PDB entry 6CRI | electron microscopy, 6.80 A resolution (low resolution: residue-level contacts below are approximate; hydrogen-bond / salt-bridge calls are withheld) | chains B and G of the 24 polymer chains in the assembly

== Chain B ==
Name: AP-1 complex subunit beta-1
Organism: Homo sapiens
Reference sequence: Q10567 (AP1B1_HUMAN), isoform Q10567-2; numbering as in UniProt (aligned over 14-583)
Amino-acid sequence (570 residues; each row starts with the number of its first residue):
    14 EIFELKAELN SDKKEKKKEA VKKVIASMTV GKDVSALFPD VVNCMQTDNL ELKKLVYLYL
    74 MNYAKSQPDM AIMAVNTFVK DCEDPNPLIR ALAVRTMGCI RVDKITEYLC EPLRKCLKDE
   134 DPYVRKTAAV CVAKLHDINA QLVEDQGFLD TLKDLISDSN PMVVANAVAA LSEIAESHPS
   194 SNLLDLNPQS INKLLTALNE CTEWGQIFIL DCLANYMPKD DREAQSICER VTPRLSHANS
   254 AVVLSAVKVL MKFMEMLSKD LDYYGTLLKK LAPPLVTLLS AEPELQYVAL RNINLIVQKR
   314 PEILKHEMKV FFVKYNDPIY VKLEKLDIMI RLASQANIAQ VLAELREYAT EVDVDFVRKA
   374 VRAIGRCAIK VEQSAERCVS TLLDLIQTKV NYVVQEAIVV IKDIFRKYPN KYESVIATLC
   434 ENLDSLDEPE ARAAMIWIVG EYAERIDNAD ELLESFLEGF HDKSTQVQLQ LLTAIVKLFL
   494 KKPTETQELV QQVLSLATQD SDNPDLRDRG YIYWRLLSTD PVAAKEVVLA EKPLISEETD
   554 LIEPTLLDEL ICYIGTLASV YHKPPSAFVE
Construct notes: engineered mutation Arg-359 (Lys in Q10567), Lys-476 (Glu in Q10567)
UniProt features mapped onto this chain:
  - modified residue: Lys-318 (N6-acetyllysine), Tyr-574 (3'-nitrotyrosine)
  - natural variant: Cys-144 (C144R: In KIDAR)

== Chain G ==
Name: AP-1 complex subunit gamma-1
Organism: Mus musculus
Reference sequence: P22892 (AP1G1_MOUSE); residue numbers follow UniProt; this construct covers 4-588
Amino-acid sequence (585 residues; each row starts with the number of its first residue):
     4 PIRLRELIRT IRTARTQAEE REMIQKECAA IRSSFREEDN TYRCRNVAKL LYMHMLGYPA
    64 HFGQLECLKL IASQKFTDKR IGYLGAMLLL DERQDVHLLM TNCIKNDLNH STQFVQGLAL
   124 CTLGCMGSSE MCRDLAGEVE KLLKTSNSYL RKKAALCAVH VIRKVPELME MFLPATKNLL
   184 NEKNHGVLHT SVVLLTEMCE RSPDMLAHFR KLVPQLVRIL KNLIMSGYSP EHDVSGISDP
   244 FLQVRILRLL RILGRNDDDS SEAMNDILAQ VATNTETSKN VGNAILYETV LTIMDIKSES
   304 GLRVLAINIL GRFLLNNDKN IRYVALTSLL KTVQTDHNAV QRHRSTIVDC LKDLDVSIKR
   364 RAMELSFALV NGNNIRGMMK ELLYFLDSCE PEFKADCASG IFLAAEKYAP SKRWHIDTIM
   424 RVLTTAGSYV RDDAVPNLIQ LITNSVEMHA YTVQRLYKAI LGDYSQQPLV QVAAWCIGEY
   484 GDLLVSGQCE EEEPIQVTED EVLDILESVL ISNMSTSVTR GYALTAIMKL STRFTCTVNR
   544 IKKVVSIYGS SIDVELQQRA VEYNALFKKY DHMRSALLER MPVME

== Chain B / chain G interface ==
Residue-residue contacts - 67 pairs, chain B then chain G:
  Lys-415(B) with Val-557(G)
  Arg-419(B) with Ser-554(G); Ile-555(G); Asp-556(G); Val-557(G); Gln-560(G)
  Trp-450(B) with Val-557(G); Gln-561(G)
  Leu-482(B) with Glu-558(G); Arg-562(G)
  Gln-483(B) with Glu-558(G)
  Lys-490(B) with Gln-561(G); Glu-565(G)
  Gln-512(B) with Met-587(G)
  Ser-514(B) with Met-587(G)
  Asp-515(B) with Pro-439(G); Asn-440(G)
  Pro-517(B) with Pro-439(G); Ile-442(G); Tyr-525(G)
  Asp-518(B) with Gly-524(G); Tyr-525(G); Thr-528(G); Arg-562(G)
  Arg-520(B) with Gln-443(G); Met-584(G); Pro-585(G)
  Asp-521(B) with Trp-478(G); Thr-528(G); Lys-532(G); Met-584(G)
  Arg-522(B) with Arg-562(G); Glu-565(G); Tyr-566(G)
  Tyr-524(B) with Met-584(G); Pro-585(G)
  Ile-525(B) with Leu-580(G)
  Tyr-526(B) with Glu-565(G)
  Arg-528(B) with Leu-580(G); Leu-581(G); Glu-582(G); Arg-583(G)
  Thr-532(B) with Met-576(G)
  Asp-533(B) with Met-576(G)
  Ala-536(B) with Tyr-573(G)
  Glu-539(B) with Ala-568(G); Lys-572(G); Tyr-573(G)
  Val-540(B) with Val-564(G); Glu-565(G); Ala-568(G); Leu-569(G); Tyr-573(G)
  Val-541(B) with Glu-565(G)
  Ala-543(B) with Val-564(G)
  Lys-545(B) with Gln-560(G); Gln-561(G); Val-564(G)
  Pro-546(B) with Gly-552(G); Val-564(G)
  Leu-547(B) with Ser-553(G)
  Ile-548(B) with Ser-553(G); Ser-554(G); Gln-560(G)
  Ser-549(B) with Ser-553(G); Ile-555(G)
  Glu-551(B) with Ile-555(G)
Interface residues without a listed pair, chain B (38 interface residues in all): Asp-416, Glu-454, Thr-478, Thr-486, Asn-516, Leu-529, Glu-544
Interface residues without a listed pair, chain G (37 interface residues in all): Glu-482, Val-521, Val-586

== In short ==
The interface between chain B and chain G involves 38 residues on one side and 37 on the other.
Chain B is AP-1 complex subunit beta-1 (Homo sapiens) and chain G is AP-1 complex subunit gamma-1 (Mus
musculus); the structure, Structure of the cargo bound AP-1:Arf1:tetherin-Nef stable closed trimer, was
determined by electron microscopy, deposited together with 6CM9, 6D83, 6D84 and 6DFF.
